6EJJ - chain A; structure by X-ray diffraction, 2.70 A resolution.

[Chain A]
Name: WlaC protein
Source organism: Campylobacter jejuni
Reference sequence: O86151 (O86151_CAMJU); residues 3-360 here correspond to UniProt positions 1-358 (UniProt number = residue number - 2)
Amino-acid sequence (373 residues; each row starts with the number of its first residue):
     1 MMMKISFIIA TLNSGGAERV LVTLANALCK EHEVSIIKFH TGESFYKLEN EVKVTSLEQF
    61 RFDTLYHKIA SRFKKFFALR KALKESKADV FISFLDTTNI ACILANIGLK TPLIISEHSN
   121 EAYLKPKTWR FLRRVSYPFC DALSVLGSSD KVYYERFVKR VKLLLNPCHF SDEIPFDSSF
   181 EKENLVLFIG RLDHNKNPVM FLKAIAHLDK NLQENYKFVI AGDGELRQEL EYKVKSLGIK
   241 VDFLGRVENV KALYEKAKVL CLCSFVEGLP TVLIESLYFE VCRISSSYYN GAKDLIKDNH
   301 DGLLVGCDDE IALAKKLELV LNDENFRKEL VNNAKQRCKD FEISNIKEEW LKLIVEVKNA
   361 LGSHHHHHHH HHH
Not modelled in the structure: 361-373
Differences from the reference sequence: initiating methionine (1); expression tag (2, 361-373)
Metal / ion sites: Na+ near Glu-267 (its only coordinating residue here)
Residues lining bound ligands:
  - 2-acetamido-2-deoxy-alpha-D-galactopyranose / NerylNeryl pyrophosphate / 2-acetamido-2-deoxy-alpha-D-glucopyranose: Ala-10, Thr-11, Asn-13, Ser-14, Gly-15, Gly-16, Ala-17, Glu-18, Phe-39, Phe-62, Arg-72, Lys-75, Leu-95, Asp-96, Thr-97, Thr-98, Ser-119, Tyr-123, Arg-191
  - UDP (uridine-5'-diphosphate): Ser-14, Gly-15, Gly-16, Ala-17, Arg-19, Phe-45, Tyr-46, Ile-189, Arg-191, Lys-196, Ala-221, Gly-222, Gly-245, Arg-246, Val-247, Val-250, Glu-267, Pro-270, Thr-271, Val-272, Glu-275
From the paper describing this entry:
  - binding site for 2-acetamido-2-deoxy-alpha-D-galactopyranose: Glu-18, Arg-191
  - binding site for NerylNeryl pyrophosphate: Arg-72, Lys-75
  - mutagenesis - R72A (6-fold), R72A/K75A (50-fold), K75A (10-fold): decreased catalytic activity on hexa-LLO generation
  - mutagenesis - K68A/R72A (6.5-fold), K68A/R72A/K75A (1000-fold), K68A, H118A (10-fold), E267A (300-fold), T271A, E275A (300-fold): decreased catalytic activity
  - catalytic residues: Arg-191, Lys-196 (citing earlier work)
  - mutagenesis - E18A, R191A, K196A: abolished catalytic activity
  - specificity-determining residues: Pro-270 (proposed by the authors, not directly observed)

[Summary]
Ligands of chain A: UDP and 2-acetamido-2-deoxy-alpha-D-galactopyranose / NerylNeryl pyrophosphate /
2-acetamido-2-deoxy-alpha-D-glucopyranose. The paper reports catalytic residues Arg-191 and Lys-196;
K68A/R72A, K68A/R72A/K75A and K68A, among others, reduce catalytic activity; 13 substitutions were tested in
all.
Chain A is WlaC protein (Campylobacter jejuni); the structure, Structure of a glycosyltransferase / state 2,
was determined by X-ray diffraction, deposited together with 6EJI and 6EJK.
